4PRP - chains A and C of the 5 polymer chains in the assembly; structure by X-ray diffraction, 2.50 A resolution.

# Chain A
Molecule: MHC class I antigen
Source organism: Homo sapiens
Reference sequence: C5MK56 (C5MK56_HUMAN); residues 1-276 here correspond to UniProt positions 25-300 (UniProt number = residue number + 24)
Amino-acid sequence (276 residues; row label = number of the first residue in the row):
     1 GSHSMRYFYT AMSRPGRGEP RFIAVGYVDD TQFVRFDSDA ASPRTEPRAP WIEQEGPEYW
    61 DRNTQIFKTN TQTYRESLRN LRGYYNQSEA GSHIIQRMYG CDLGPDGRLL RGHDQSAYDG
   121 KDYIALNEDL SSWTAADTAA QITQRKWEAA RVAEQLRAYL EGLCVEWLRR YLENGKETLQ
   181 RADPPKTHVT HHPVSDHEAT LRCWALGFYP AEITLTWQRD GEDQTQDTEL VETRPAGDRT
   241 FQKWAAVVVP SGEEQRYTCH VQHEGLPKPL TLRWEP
Cystine bridges: Cys101-Cys164

# Chain C
Molecule: Epstein-Barr nuclear antigen 1
Reference sequence: P03211 (EBNA1_EBVB9); residues 1-11 here correspond to UniProt positions 407-417 (UniProt number = residue number + 406)
Amino-acid sequence (11 residues; row label = number of the first residue in the row):
     1 HPVGQADYFE Y

# How chain A and chain C interact
Pairs across the interface (41; chain A residue first):
  Met5(A) - His1(C)
  Tyr7(A) - His1(C)  hydrogen bond (side chain-backbone)
  Tyr7(A) - Pro2(C)
  Tyr9(A) - Pro2(C)
  Tyr59(A) - His1(C)
  Arg62(A) - His1(C)  hydrogen bond
  Asn63(A) - Pro2(C)
  Ile66(A) - Pro2(C)
  Ile66(A) - Val3(C)
  Phe67(A) - Pro2(C)  hydrophobic
  Asn70(A) - Gln5(C)
  Thr73(A) - Glu10(C)
  Tyr74(A) - Gln5(C)  hydrogen bond
  Tyr74(A) - Tyr11(C)  hydrophobic
  Glu76(A) - Glu10(C)
  Ser77(A) - Glu10(C)
  Ser77(A) - Tyr11(C)  hydrogen bond (side chain-backbone)
  Asn80(A) - Tyr11(C)  hydrogen bond (side chain-backbone)
  Tyr84(A) - Tyr11(C)  hydrogen bond (side chain-backbone)
  Ile95(A) - Tyr11(C)
  Arg97(A) - Gln5(C)
  Arg97(A) - Tyr11(C)  hydrogen bond
  Tyr99(A) - Pro2(C)
  Tyr99(A) - Val3(C)  hydrogen bond (side chain-backbone)
  Ser116(A) - Tyr11(C)  hydrogen bond
  Tyr123(A) - Tyr11(C)  hydrophobic
  Thr143(A) - Tyr11(C)  hydrogen bond (side chain-backbone)
  Lys146(A) - Tyr11(C)  hydrogen bond (side chain-backbone)
  Trp147(A) - Phe9(C)  hydrogen bond (side chain-backbone)
  Trp147(A) - Glu10(C)  hydrogen bond (side chain-backbone)
  Trp147(A) - Tyr11(C)  hydrophobic
  Ala150(A) - Tyr8(C)
  Ala150(A) - Phe9(C)
  Val152(A) - Phe9(C)  hydrophobic
  Gln155(A) - Ala6(C)
  Gln155(A) - Phe9(C)
  Tyr159(A) - His1(C)  hydrogen bond (side chain-backbone)
  Tyr159(A) - Pro2(C)
  Tyr159(A) - Val3(C)  hydrophobic
  Trp167(A) - His1(C)
  Tyr171(A) - His1(C)  hydrogen bond (side chain-backbone)
Interface residues without a listed pair, chain A (31 interface residues in all): Leu81, Leu156
Interface residues without a listed pair, chain C (11 interface residues in all): Gly4, Asp7

# Overview
31 residues of chain A face 11 of chain C across their interface, with 15 hydrogen bonds. Polar pairs include
Tyr7(A)-His1(C), Arg62(A)-His1(C) and Tyr74(A)-Gln5(C).
Chain A is MHC class I antigen (Homo sapiens) and chain C is Epstein-Barr nuclear antigen 1; the structure,
Crystal structure of TK3 TCR-HLA-B*35:01-HPVG-Q5 complex, was determined by X-ray diffraction together with
4PR5, 4PRA, 4PRB, 4PRD, 4PRE, 4PRH, 4PRI and 4PRN from the same study.
